8G6C - chains A and B; structure by X-ray diffraction, 2.82 A resolution.

# Chain A (and B)
Name: GTP cyclohydrolase FolE2
Source organism: Burkholderia pseudomallei
Notes: EC 3.5.4.16; chain B of this document is another copy of the same molecule, construct and numbering; everything in this record applies to it too
UniProt: A0A069BB45 (A0A069BB45_BURPE); residues 1-269 here = UniProt positions 1-269
Amino-acid sequence (303 residues; row label = number of the first residue in the row; numbers below 1 keep their minus sign (Met-33 is residue -33)):
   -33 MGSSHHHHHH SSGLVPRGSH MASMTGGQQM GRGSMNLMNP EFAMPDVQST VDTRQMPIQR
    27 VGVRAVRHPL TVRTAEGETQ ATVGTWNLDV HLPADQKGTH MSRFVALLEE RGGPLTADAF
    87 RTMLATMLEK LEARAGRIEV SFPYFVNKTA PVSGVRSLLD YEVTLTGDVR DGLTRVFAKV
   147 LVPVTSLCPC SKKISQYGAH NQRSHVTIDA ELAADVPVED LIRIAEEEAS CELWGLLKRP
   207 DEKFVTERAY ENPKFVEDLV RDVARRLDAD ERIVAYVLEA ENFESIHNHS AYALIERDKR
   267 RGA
Unresolved in the structure: -33 to 20, 269 (chain B: -33 to 19, 268-269)
Construct notes: initiating methionine (-33); expression tag (-32 to 0)
Modified positions: Cys156 (S-nitroso-cysteine; SNC)
Ion coordination: Mn2+ site 1: Cys154, His166 (shared with Glu208(B) of chain B); Mn2+ site 2: Glu208 (shared with Cys154(B), His166(B) of chain B)

# Chain A / chain B interface
Pairs across the interface - 79 pairs, chain A then chain B:
  Met22(A) with Arg227(B), hydrogen bond (backbone-side chain); Ala230(B), hydrophobic; Arg231(B); Ile261(B), hydrophobic
  Ile24(A) with Glu223(B); Arg227(B); Leu260(B); Ile261(B), hydrophobic
  Gln25(A) with Leu260(B), hydrogen bond (backbone-backbone); Ile261(B); Glu262(B), hydrogen bond (side chain-backbone)
  Arg26(A) with Ala259(B); Leu260(B), hydrogen bond (backbone-backbone)
  Val27(A) with Glu223(B); Tyr258(B)
  Gly28(A) with Ala257(B); Tyr258(B), hydrogen bond (backbone-backbone)
  Val29(A) with His255(B); Ser256(B)
  Arg30(A) with Glu247(B), salt bridge; His255(B); Ser256(B), hydrogen bond (backbone-backbone); Tyr258(B)
  Ala31(A) with Asn254(B)
  Val32(A) with His255(B)
  Leu58(A) with Glu223(B); Arg227(B)
  Pro59(A) with Arg227(B), hydrogen bond (backbone-side chain)
  Ala60(A) with Arg227(B)
  Gln62(A) with Arg227(B), hydrogen bond (backbone-side chain)
  Lys63(A) with Glu223(B); Arg227(B), hydrogen bond (backbone-side chain)
  Gly64(A) with Glu223(B)
  Thr65(A) with Glu223(B), hydrogen bond (backbone-side chain)
  Met67(A) with Val222(B), hydrophobic
  Val71(A) with His255(B)
  Phe221(A) with Lys63(B)
  Val222(A) with Met67(B), hydrophobic
  Glu223(A) with Ile24(B); Val27(B); Leu58(B); Lys63(B); Gly64(B); Thr65(B), hydrogen bond (side chain-backbone)
  Asp224(A) with Arg20(B), salt bridge; Lys63(B)
  Val226(A) with Ile24(B), hydrophobic
  Arg227(A) with Arg20(B), hydrogen bond (side chain-backbone); Met22(B), hydrogen bond (side chain-backbone); Ile24(B); Leu58(B); Pro59(B), hydrogen bond (side chain-backbone); Ala60(B), hydrogen bond (side chain-backbone); Gln62(B), hydrogen bond (side chain-backbone); Lys63(B), hydrogen bond (side chain-backbone)
  Asp228(A) with Arg20(B), salt bridge
  Ala230(A) with Met22(B), hydrophobic
  Arg231(A) with Met22(B)
  Asp234(A) with Met22(B)
  Glu247(A) with Arg30(B), salt bridge
  His255(A) with Val29(B); Arg30(B); Val32(B); Val71(B)
  Ser256(A) with Val29(B); Arg30(B), hydrogen bond (backbone-backbone)
  Ala257(A) with Gly28(B)
  Tyr258(A) with Arg26(B); Val27(B); Gly28(B), hydrogen bond (backbone-backbone); Arg30(B)
  Ala259(A) with Arg26(B)
  Leu260(A) with Ile24(B); Gln25(B); Arg26(B), hydrogen bond (backbone-backbone)
  Ile261(A) with Met22(B), hydrophobic; Ile24(B), hydrophobic; Gln25(B)
  Glu262(A) with Gln25(B), hydrogen bond (backbone-side chain)
Other interface residues (no listed pair), chain A (42 interface residues in all): Gln21, Pro23, Lys220, Asn254
Other interface residues (no listed pair), chain B (39 interface residues in all): Pro23, Ala31, Asp224, Val226, Asp234

# Overview
The interface between chain A and chain B involves 42 residues on one side and 39 on the other, with 21
hydrogen bonds and 4 salt bridges. Polar contacts include Arg30(A)-Glu247(B), Asp224(A)-Arg20(B) and
Asp228(A)-Arg20(B). The Mn2+ site 1 is built by Cys154(A) and His166(A).
Chain A and chain B are both GTP cyclohydrolase FolE2 (Burkholderia pseudomallei); the structure, GTP
Cyclohydrolase-IB with manganese, was determined by X-ray diffraction, deposited together with 8TCC and 8G8V.
